4UX1 - chains A and B; structure by electron crystallography, 8.00 A resolution (low resolution: residue-level contacts below are approximate; hydrogen-bond / salt-bridge calls are withheld).

== Chain A ==
Protein: Potassium-transporting atpase alpha chain 1
From: Sus scrofa
Notes: EC 3.6.3.10
UniProtKB: P19156 (ATP4A_PIG); residues 0-1033 here correspond to UniProt positions 1-1034 (UniProt number = residue number + 1)
Amino-acid sequence (1034 residues; numbered 0 to 1033; the number before each row is that of its first residue; numbering starts at 0):
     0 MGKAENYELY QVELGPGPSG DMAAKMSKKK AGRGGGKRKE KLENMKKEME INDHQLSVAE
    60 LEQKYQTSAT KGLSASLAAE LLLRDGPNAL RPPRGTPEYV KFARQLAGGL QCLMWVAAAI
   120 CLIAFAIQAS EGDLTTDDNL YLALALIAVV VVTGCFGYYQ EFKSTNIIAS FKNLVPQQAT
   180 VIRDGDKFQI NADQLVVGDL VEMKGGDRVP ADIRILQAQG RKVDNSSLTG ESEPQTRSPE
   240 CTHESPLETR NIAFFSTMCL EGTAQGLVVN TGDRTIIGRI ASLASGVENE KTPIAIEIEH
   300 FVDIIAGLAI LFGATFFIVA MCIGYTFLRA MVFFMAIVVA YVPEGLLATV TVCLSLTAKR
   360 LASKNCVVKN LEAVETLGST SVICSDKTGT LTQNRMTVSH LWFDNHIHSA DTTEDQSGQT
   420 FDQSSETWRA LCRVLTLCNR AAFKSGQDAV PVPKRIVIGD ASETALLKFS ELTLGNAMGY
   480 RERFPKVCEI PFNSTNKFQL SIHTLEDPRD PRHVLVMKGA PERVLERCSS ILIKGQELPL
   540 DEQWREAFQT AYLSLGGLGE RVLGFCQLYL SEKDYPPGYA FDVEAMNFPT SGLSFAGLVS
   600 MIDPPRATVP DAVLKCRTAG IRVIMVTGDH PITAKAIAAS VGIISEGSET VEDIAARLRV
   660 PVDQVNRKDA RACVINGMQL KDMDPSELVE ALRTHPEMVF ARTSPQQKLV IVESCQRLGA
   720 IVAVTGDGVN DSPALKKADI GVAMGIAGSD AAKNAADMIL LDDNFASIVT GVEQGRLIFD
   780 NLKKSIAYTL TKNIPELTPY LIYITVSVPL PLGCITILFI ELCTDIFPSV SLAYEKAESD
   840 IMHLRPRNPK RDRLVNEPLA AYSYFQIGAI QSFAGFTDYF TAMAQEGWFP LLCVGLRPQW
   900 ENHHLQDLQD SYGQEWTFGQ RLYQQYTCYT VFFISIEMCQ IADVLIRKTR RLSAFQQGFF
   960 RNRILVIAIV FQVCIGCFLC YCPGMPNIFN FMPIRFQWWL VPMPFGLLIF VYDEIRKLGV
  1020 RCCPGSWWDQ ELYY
Not modelled in the structure: 0-40
Swiss-Prot annotation at these positions:
  - active site: Asp385 (4-aspartylphosphate intermediate)
  - binding site (K(+)): Val338, Ala339, Val341, Glu343, Glu795, Glu820
  - binding site (Mg(2+)): Asp385, Thr387, Asp726, Asp730
  - modified residue: Tyr6 (Phosphotyrosine), Tyr9 (Phosphotyrosine), Ser26 (Phosphoserine), Ser461 (Phosphoserine), Ser599 (Phosphoserine), Ser838 (Phosphoserine), Ser952 (Phosphoserine)
Reported in the primary citation:
  - catalytic residues: Asp385 (citing earlier work)

== Chain B ==
Protein: Potassium-transporting atpase subunit beta
From: Sus scrofa
UniProtKB: P18434 (ATP4B_PIG); residue numbers follow UniProt; this construct covers 1-290
Amino-acid sequence (290 residues; numbered 1 to 290; the number before each row is that of its first residue):
     1 MAALQEKKSC SQRMEEFQRY CWNPDTGQML GRTLSRWVWI SLYYVAFYVV MSGIFALCIY
    61 VLMRTIDPYT PDYQDQLKSP GVTLRPDVYG EKGLDISYNV SDSTTWAGLA HTLHRFLAGY
   121 SPAAQEGSIN CTSEKYFFQE SFLAPNHTKF SCKFTADMLQ NCSGRPDPTF GFAEGKPCFI
   181 IKMNRIVKFL PGNSTAPRVD CAFLDQPRDG PPLQVEYFPA NGTYSLHYFP YYGKKAQPHY
   241 SNPLVAAKLL NVPRNRDVVI VCKILAEHVS FDNPHDPYEG KVEFKLKIQK
Not modelled in the structure: 1-31, 89-124, 155-174, 195-208, 214-223, 244-247
Cystine bridges: Cys131-Cys152

== Chain A / chain B interface ==
Pairs across the interface (71; chain A residue first):
  Phe864(A) - Tyr44(B)
  Phe864(A) - Tyr48(B)
  Gln865(A) - Tyr43(B)
  Gln865(A) - Phe47(B)
  Ala868(A) - Tyr48(B)
  Ile869(A) - Met51(B)
  Phe872(A) - Phe55(B)
  Thr876(A) - Phe55(B)
  Thr876(A) - Ile59(B)
  Thr880(A) - Leu62(B)
  Gln884(A) - Pro71(B)
  Gln884(A) - Asp72(B)
  Gln884(A) - Tyr73(B)
  Glu885(A) - Tyr73(B)
  Glu885(A) - Gln76(B)
  Asn901(A) - Val88(B)
  His902(A) - Tyr278(B)
  His903(A) - Val88(B)
  Gln905(A) - Val82(B)
  Gln905(A) - Thr83(B)
  Gln905(A) - Tyr278(B)
  Gln905(A) - Lys281(B)
  Gln905(A) - Val282(B)
  Gln905(A) - Phe284(B)
  Asp906(A) - Thr83(B)
  Asp906(A) - Leu84(B)
  Ser910(A) - Lys234(B)
  Tyr911(A) - Tyr69(B)
  Tyr911(A) - Thr70(B)
  Tyr911(A) - Pro71(B)
  Tyr911(A) - Tyr231(B)
  Tyr911(A) - Lys234(B)
  Gly912(A) - Arg185(B)
  Gln913(A) - Leu77(B)
  Gln913(A) - Arg185(B)
  Gln913(A) - Ile186(B)
  Glu914(A) - Thr83(B)
  Glu914(A) - Lys182(B)
  Glu914(A) - Asn184(B)
  Glu914(A) - Arg185(B)
  Trp915(A) - Gln76(B)
  Trp915(A) - Leu77(B)
  Trp915(A) - Asn184(B)
  Thr916(A) - Asn184(B)
  Thr916(A) - Asp276(B)
  Thr916(A) - Tyr278(B)
  Thr916(A) - Glu279(B)
  Phe917(A) - Tyr278(B)
  Gly918(A) - His275(B)
  Gly918(A) - Asp276(B)
  Gly918(A) - Tyr278(B)
  Gln919(A) - Ser79(B)
  Gln919(A) - Pro80(B)
  Gln919(A) - Gly81(B)
  Gln919(A) - Asn184(B)
  Gln919(A) - Asp276(B)
  Tyr922(A) - His275(B)
  Gln923(A) - Gln76(B)
  Arg994(A) - Tyr73(B)
  Arg994(A) - Asp75(B)
  Gln996(A) - Tyr73(B)
  Trp997(A) - Tyr73(B)
  Phe1004(A) - Phe55(B)
  Leu1007(A) - Ile54(B)
  Tyr1011(A) - Tyr43(B)
  Tyr1011(A) - Phe47(B)
  Trp1026(A) - Trp39(B)
  Trp1026(A) - Ile40(B)
  Trp1026(A) - Tyr43(B)
  Gln1029(A) - Arg36(B)
  Glu1030(A) - Ile40(B)
Other interface residues (no listed pair), chain A (42 interface residues in all): Ala860, Gly886, Phe888, Leu904, Thr926, Pro1003, Trp1027
Other interface residues (no listed pair), chain B (46 interface residues in all): Cys58, Met63, Ile66, Asp67, Pro68, Gly233

== Overview ==
42 residues of chain A face 46 of chain B across their interface. Curated annotation (UniProt) lists
active-site residue Asp385(A), 6 K+-binding residues and 4 Mg2+-binding residues on chain A. From the paper:
the catalytic residue Asp385(A).
Here chain A is Potassium-transporting atpase alpha chain 1 and chain B is Potassium-transporting atpase
subunit beta, both from Sus scrofa. Entry 4UX1 (Cryo-EM structure of antagonist-bound E2P gastric H,K-ATPase
(SCH.E2. AlF)) was determined by electron crystallography together with 4UX2 from the same study.
